PDB entry 3B20 | X-ray diffraction, 2.40 A resolution | chains A and B

Chain A (and B):
Molecule: Glyceraldehyde 3-phosphate dehydrogenase (NADP+)
From: Synechococcus elongatus
Notes: EC 1.2.1.13; chain B of this document is another copy of the same molecule, construct and numbering; everything in this record applies to it too
UniProtKB: Q9R6W2 (Q9R6W2_SYNE7); residue numbers follow UniProt; this construct covers 1-339
Chain sequence (339 residues; each row starts with the number of its first residue):
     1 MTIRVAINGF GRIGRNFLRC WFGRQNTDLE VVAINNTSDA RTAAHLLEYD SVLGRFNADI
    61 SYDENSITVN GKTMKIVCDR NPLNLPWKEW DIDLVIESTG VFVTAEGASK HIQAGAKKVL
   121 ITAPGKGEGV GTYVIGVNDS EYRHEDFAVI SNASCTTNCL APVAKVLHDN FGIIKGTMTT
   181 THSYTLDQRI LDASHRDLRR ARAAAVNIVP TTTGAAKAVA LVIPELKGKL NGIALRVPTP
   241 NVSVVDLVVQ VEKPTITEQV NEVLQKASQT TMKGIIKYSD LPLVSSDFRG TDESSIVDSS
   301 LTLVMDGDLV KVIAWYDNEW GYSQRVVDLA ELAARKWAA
Not modelled in the structure: 339
Residues lining bound ligands: NAD (nicotinamide-adenine-dinucleotide): Asn8, Gly9, Phe10, Gly11, Arg12, Ile13, Asn35, Asn36, Thr37, Asp79, Arg80, Ser98, Thr99, Gly100, Val101, Phe102, Thr122, Ala123, Ser154, Cys155, His182, Thr185, Leu186, Asn318, Glu319, Tyr322

Chain A / chain B interface:
Contacting residue pairs (84; chain A residue first):
  Lys175(A) with Met305(B); Asp306(B), salt bridge; Asp308(B), salt bridge; Leu309(B)
  Gly176(A) with Met305(B); Leu309(B)
  Thr177(A) with Val248(B); Leu303(B); Leu309(B); Lys311(B), hydrogen bond
  Met178(A) with Lys311(B)
  Thr179(A) with Asp246(B), hydrogen bond; Lys311(B), hydrogen bond
  Leu198(A) with Pro282(B), hydrophobic
  Arg199(A) with Leu281(B); Pro282(B); Leu283(B), hydrogen bond (side chain-backbone); Val284(B); Asp298(B), salt bridge; Ser300(B), hydrogen bond
  Arg202(A) with Val284(B); Asp287(B), salt bridge
  Val206(A) with Ser286(B), hydrogen bond (backbone-side chain)
  Asn207(A) with Val284(B); Ser285(B); Ser286(B), hydrogen bond
  Ile208(A) with Val284(B); Ser285(B), hydrogen bond (backbone-side chain); Trp315(B)
  Val209(A) with Val284(B), hydrophobic
  Pro210(A) with Leu283(B); Val284(B); Leu301(B), hydrophobic; Trp315(B), hydrophobic
  Gly228(A) with Met305(B)
  Lys229(A) with Met305(B)
  Leu230(A) with Met305(B)
  Asn231(A) with Leu303(B); Met305(B)
  Gly232(A) with Leu303(B)
  Ile233(A) with Leu303(B), hydrophobic
  Leu235(A) with Thr181(B)
  Val237(A) with Ile208(B), hydrophobic; Val237(B), hydrophobic
  Pro238(A) with Pro238(B)
  Thr239(A) with Ile208(B)
  Asp246(A) with Thr179(B), hydrogen bond; Asp246(B)
  Val248(A) with Thr177(B)
  Gln250(A) with Gln250(B)
  Pro282(A) with Arg199(B)
  Leu283(A) with Arg199(B), hydrogen bond (backbone-side chain); Pro210(B)
  Val284(A) with Arg199(B); Arg202(B); Asn207(B); Ile208(B); Val209(B), hydrophobic; Pro210(B)
  Ser285(A) with Asn207(B), hydrogen bond; Ile208(B), hydrogen bond (side chain-backbone)
  Ser286(A) with Asn207(B), hydrogen bond (backbone-side chain)
  Asp287(A) with Arg202(B), salt bridge
  Asp298(A) with Arg199(B), salt bridge
  Ser300(A) with Arg199(B), hydrogen bond
  Leu301(A) with Arg199(B); Pro210(B), hydrophobic
  Leu303(A) with Thr177(B); Asn231(B)
  Met305(A) with Lys175(B); Gly176(B); Gly228(B); Lys229(B); Leu230(B); Asn231(B)
  Asp306(A) with Lys175(B)
  Asp308(A) with Lys175(B), salt bridge
  Leu309(A) with Lys175(B)
  Lys311(A) with Thr177(B), hydrogen bond; Met178(B); Thr179(B), hydrogen bond
  Ile313(A) with Ile233(B), hydrophobic
  Trp315(A) with Ile208(B); Pro210(B), hydrophobic
Interface residues without a listed pair, chain A (47 interface residues in all): Thr181, Val242, Val244, Leu281
Interface residues without a listed pair, chain B (48 interface residues in all): Leu198, Val206, Gly232, Leu235, Thr239, Val242, Val244, Val304, Ile313

Overview:
Chain A and chain B form an interface of 47 and 48 residues respectively; the contacts include 16 hydrogen
bonds and 7 salt bridges. Polar contacts include Lys175(A)-Asp306(B), Lys175(A)-Asp308(B) and
Arg199(A)-Asp298(B). Ligands of chain A: NAD.
Chain A and chain B are both Glyceraldehyde 3-phosphate dehydrogenase (NADP+) (Synechococcus elongatus); the
structure, Crystal structure of Glyceraldehyde-3-Phosphate Dehydrogenase complexed with NADfrom Synechococcus
elongatus", was determined by X-ray diffraction, deposited together with 3B1J and 3B1K.
